Entry 8RKT (electron microscopy, 2.35 A resolution); this record covers chains 1 and B of the 6 polymer chains in the assembly.

[Chain 1]
Molecule: sgRNA
Sequence (261 nucleotides; numbered 1 to 261; the number before each row is that of its first residue):
     1 GGAUAUUAAUAGCGCCGCAAUUCAUGCUGCUUGCAGCCUCUGAAUUUUGU
    51 UAAAUGAGGGUUAGUUUGACUGUAUAAAUACAGUCUUGCUUUCUGACCCU
   101 GGUAGCUGCUCACCCUGAUGCUGCUGUCAAUAGACAGGAUAGGUGCGCUC
   151 CCAGCAAUAAGGGCGCGGAUGUACUGCUGUAGUGGCUACUGAAUCACCCC
   201 CGAUCAAGGGGGAACCCUCCAAAAGGUGGGUUGAAAGGAGAAGUCAUUUA
   251 AUAAGGCCACU
Disordered / not traced: 1-10, 257-261
Ion coordination: Mg2+: A173, C174

[Chain B]
Molecule: Small ribosomal subunit protein uS15
Source organism: Scytonema hofmannii
UniProt: A0A139X9A4 (A0A139X9A4_9CYAN); residues 2-90 here correspond to UniProt positions 1-89 (UniProt number = residue number - 1)
Amino-acid sequence (90 residues; each row starts with the number of its first residue):
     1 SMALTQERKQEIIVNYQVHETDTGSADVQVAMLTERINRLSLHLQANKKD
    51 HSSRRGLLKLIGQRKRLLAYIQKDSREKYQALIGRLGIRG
Disordered / not traced: 1-2, 90
Construct notes: expression tag (1); variant Ala-3 (Thr2 in A0A139X9A4), Glu-7 (Gln6 in A0A139X9A4), Val-14 (Ser13 in A0A139X9A4), Val-30 (Ile29 in A0A139X9A4), Leu-42 (Glu41 in A0A139X9A4), Ala-46 (Ser45 in A0A139X9A4), Ile-71 (Val70 in A0A139X9A4), Lys-73 (Gln72 in A0A139X9A4), Asp-74 (Gly73 in A0A139X9A4), Lys-78 (His77 in A0A139X9A4)

[Chain 1 / chain B interface]
Contacting residue pairs (61):
  C106(1) / His-43(B)  hydrogen bond to the sugar
  U107(1) / Arg-39(B)  salt bridge to the phosphate
  U107(1) / Leu-40(B)  sugar contact
  U107(1) / His-43(B)  hydrogen bond to the sugar
  U107(1) / Ser-53(B)  hydrogen bond to the sugar
  G108(1) / Ala-3(B)  hydrogen bond to the phosphate
  G108(1) / Arg-36(B)  salt bridge to the phosphate
  G108(1) / Leu-40(B)  sugar contact
  G108(1) / Ser-52(B)  hydrogen bond to the sugar
  G108(1) / Ser-53(B)  hydrogen bond to the sugar
  G108(1) / Arg-55(B)  sugar contact
  G108(1) / Gly-56(B)  hydrogen bond to the sugar
  C109(1) / Arg-36(B)  salt bridge to the phosphate
  C109(1) / Arg-55(B)  sugar contact
  C109(1) / Gly-56(B)  phosphate contact
  C109(1) / Lys-59(B)  phosphate contact
  U110(1) / Lys-59(B)  salt bridge to the phosphate
  G167(1) / Thr-23(B)  hydrogen bond to the base
  G168(1) / His-19(B)  phosphate contact
  G168(1) / Thr-21(B)  sugar contact
  G168(1) / Asp-22(B)  hydrogen bond to the sugar
  G168(1) / Thr-23(B)  hydrogen bond to the sugar
  G168(1) / Gly-24(B)  hydrogen bond to the base
  G168(1) / Ser-25(B)  sugar contact
  G168(1) / Gln-29(B)  base contact
  A169(1) / His-19(B)  salt bridge to the phosphate
  A169(1) / Asp-22(B)  sugar contact
  A169(1) / Ser-25(B)  sugar contact
  U170(1) / Tyr-70(B)  sugar contact
  G171(1) / Tyr-70(B)  sugar contact
  G171(1) / Lys-73(B)  hydrogen bond to the base
  G171(1) / Asp-74(B)  hydrogen bond to the sugar
  U172(1) / Tyr-70(B)  hydrogen bond to the phosphate
  U172(1) / Lys-73(B)  base contact
  A173(1) / Ala-26(B)  base contact
  A173(1) / Gln-29(B)  base contact
  A173(1) / Arg-66(B)  sugar contact
  A173(1) / Leu-67(B)  hydrogen bond to the sugar
  A173(1) / Tyr-70(B)  stacking on the base
  C174(1) / Gln-29(B)  hydrogen bond to the sugar
  C174(1) / Arg-66(B)  salt bridge to the phosphate
  U175(1) / Gln-29(B)  hydrogen bond to the sugar
  G179(1) / Gln-6(B)  hydrogen bond to the phosphate
  G184(1) / Ser-52(B)  hydrogen bond to the base
  G184(1) / Ser-53(B)  base contact
  G185(1) / His-43(B)  base contact
  G185(1) / Asp-50(B)  hydrogen bond to the base
  G185(1) / Ser-52(B)  sugar contact
  C186(1) / Asn-47(B)  hydrogen bond to the sugar
  C186(1) / Lys-49(B)  sugar contact
  C186(1) / Asp-50(B)  sugar contact
  U187(1) / Asn-47(B)  sugar contact
  U187(1) / Lys-49(B)  phosphate contact
  A250(1) / Arg-55(B)  sugar contact
  A251(1) / Arg-55(B)  salt bridge to the phosphate
  A251(1) / Leu-58(B)  sugar contact
  A251(1) / Lys-59(B)  sugar contact
  U252(1) / Lys-59(B)  phosphate contact
  U252(1) / Lys-65(B)  phosphate contact
  A253(1) / Lys-65(B)  salt bridge to the phosphate
  A253(1) / Arg-66(B)  salt bridge to the phosphate
Other interface residues (no listed pair), chain 1 (24 interface residues in all): C177
Other interface residues (no listed pair), chain B (32 interface residues in all): Lys-9, His-51, Leu-60

[Overview]
The interface between chain 1 and chain B involves 24 residues on one side and 32 on the other, with 21
hydrogen bonds, 9 salt bridges and 1 aromatic stacking contact. Polar contacts include G167(1)/Thr-23(B),
G168(1)/Gly-24(B) and G171(1)/Lys-73(B). A173(1) and C174(1) coordinate Mg2+.
Chain 1 is sgRNA and chain B is Small ribosomal subunit protein uS15 (Scytonema hofmannii); the structure,
Conformational Landscape of the Type V-K CRISPR-associated TransposonIntegration Assembly CAST V-K Cas12k
domain local-refinement map, was determined by electron microscopy, deposited together with 8RDU, 8RKU, 8RKV,
8AXA and 8AXB.
